PDB entry 6W5C | electron microscopy, 2.90 A resolution | chains A and D of the 5 polymer chains in the assembly

[Chain A]
Molecule: Cas12i
Source organism: Lachnospiraceae bacterium ND2006
Sequence (1092 residues; row label = number of the first residue in the row; note: 1 number in that range is skipped by the numbering (no residue carries it; nothing is unmodelled there)):
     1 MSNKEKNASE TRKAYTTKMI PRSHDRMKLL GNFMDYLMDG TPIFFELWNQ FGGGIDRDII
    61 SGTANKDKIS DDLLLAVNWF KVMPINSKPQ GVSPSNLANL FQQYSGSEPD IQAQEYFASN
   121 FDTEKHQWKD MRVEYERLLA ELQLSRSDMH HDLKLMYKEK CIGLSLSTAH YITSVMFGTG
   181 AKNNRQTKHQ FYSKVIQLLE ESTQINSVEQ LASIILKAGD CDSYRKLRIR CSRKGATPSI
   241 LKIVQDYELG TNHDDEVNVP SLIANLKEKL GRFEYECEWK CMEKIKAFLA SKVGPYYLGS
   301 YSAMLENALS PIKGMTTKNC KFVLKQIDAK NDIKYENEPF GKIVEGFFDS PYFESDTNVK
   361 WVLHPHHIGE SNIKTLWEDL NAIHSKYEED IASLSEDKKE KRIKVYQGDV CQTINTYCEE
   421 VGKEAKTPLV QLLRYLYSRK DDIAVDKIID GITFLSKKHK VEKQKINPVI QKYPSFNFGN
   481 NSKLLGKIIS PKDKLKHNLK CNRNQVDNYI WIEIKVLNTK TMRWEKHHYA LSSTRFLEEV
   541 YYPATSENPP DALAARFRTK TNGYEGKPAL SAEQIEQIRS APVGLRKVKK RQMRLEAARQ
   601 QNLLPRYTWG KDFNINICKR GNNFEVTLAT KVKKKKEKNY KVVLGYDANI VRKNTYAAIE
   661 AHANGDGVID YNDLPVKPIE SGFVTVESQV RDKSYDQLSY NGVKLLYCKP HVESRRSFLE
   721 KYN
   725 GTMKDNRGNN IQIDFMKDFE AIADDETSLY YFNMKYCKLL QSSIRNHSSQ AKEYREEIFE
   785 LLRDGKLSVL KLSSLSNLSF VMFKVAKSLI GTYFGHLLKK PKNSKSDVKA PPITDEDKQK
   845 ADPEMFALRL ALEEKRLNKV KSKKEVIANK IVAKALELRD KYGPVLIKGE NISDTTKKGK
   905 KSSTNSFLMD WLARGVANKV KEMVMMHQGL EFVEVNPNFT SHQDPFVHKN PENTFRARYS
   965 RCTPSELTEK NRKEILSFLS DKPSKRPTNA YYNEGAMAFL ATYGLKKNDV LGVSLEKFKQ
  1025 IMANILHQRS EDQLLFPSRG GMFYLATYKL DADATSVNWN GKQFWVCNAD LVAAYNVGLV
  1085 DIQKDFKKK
Disordered / not traced: 1-7, 201-210, 252-258, 355-358, 547-563, 725-739, 825-833
From the paper describing this entry:
  - binding site for crRNA: Arg22, Trp511, His528
  - mutagenesis - H527A, H528A: abolished catalytic activity on pre-crRNA
  - mutagenesis - R22A, W511A: decreased catalytic activity on pre-crRNA
  - catalytic residues: His527, His528, Asp647, Glu894, Asp1074
  - catalytic residues: Arg22 (proposed by the authors, not directly observed)
  - binding site for TS: Thr168, His170, Ser482
  - binding site for NTS (chain D): Ser167, Tyr171
  - mutagenesis - S167A, T168A, H170A, Y171A, S482A, K483A, R535A, R769A: decreased catalytic activity
  - mutagenesis - D647A, R962A, D1074A: abolished catalytic activity
  - binding site for Substrate: Trp915, Arg962
  - mutagenesis - W915A, T944A: decreased catalytic activity on target strand
  - mutagenesis - W915A, T944A: unchanged catalytic activity on non-target strand
  - conformationally variable residues (loop rearrangement): Thr726 to Ile737, Ser897 to Trp915

[Chain D]
Molecule: NTS
Source organism: Lachnospiraceae bacterium ND2006
Sequence (10 nucleotides; each row starts with the number of its first residue):
     1 CAGTCCTTTC

[How chain A and chain D interact]
Pairs across the interface (32; chain A residue first):
  Ser167(A) - DC10(D)  base contact
  His170(A) - DT8(D)  hydrogen bond to the base
  His170(A) - DT9(D)  hydrogen bond to the base
  Tyr171(A) - DT9(D)  base contact
  Tyr171(A) - DC10(D)  base contact
  Ser174(A) - DT8(D)  hydrogen bond to the phosphate
  Ser174(A) - DT9(D)  base contact
  Gly178(A) - DT8(D)  phosphate contact
  Thr179(A) - DT7(D)  phosphate contact
  Thr179(A) - DT8(D)  hydrogen bond to the phosphate
  Gly180(A) - DT8(D)  phosphate contact
  Ala181(A) - DT9(D)  phosphate contact
  Lys182(A) - DT8(D)  phosphate contact
  Lys182(A) - DT9(D)  hydrogen bond to the phosphate
  Arg185(A) - DT9(D)  salt bridge to the phosphate
  Gly235(A) - DT8(D)  base contact
  Ala236(A) - DT8(D)  base contact
  Ala236(A) - DT9(D)  sugar contact
  Thr237(A) - DT9(D)  base contact
  Thr237(A) - DC10(D)  sugar contact
  Pro238(A) - DC10(D)  phosphate contact
  Ser239(A) - DC10(D)  phosphate contact
  Arg272(A) - DC10(D)  salt bridge to the phosphate
  Phe273(A) - DC10(D)  phosphate contact
  Leu298(A) - DT7(D)  phosphate contact
  Leu298(A) - DT8(D)  base contact
  Asn481(A) - DT7(D)  base contact
  Leu485(A) - DC5(D)  phosphate contact
  Lys487(A) - DT4(D)  salt bridge to the phosphate
  Lys515(A) - DC6(D)  salt bridge to the phosphate
  Lys526(A) - DT4(D)  phosphate contact
  Lys526(A) - DC5(D)  salt bridge to the phosphate
Other interface residues (no listed pair), chain A (27 interface residues in all): Asn183, Ile240, Glu513, Lys611

[In short]
The interface between chain A and chain D involves 27 residues on one side and 7 on the other, with 5 hydrogen
bonds and 5 salt bridges. Polar pairs include His170(A)-DT8(D), His170(A)-DT9(D) and Ser174(A)-DT8(D). The
paper reports catalytic residues His527(A), His528(A) and Asp647(A) among others; S167A, T168A and H170A of
chain A, among others, reduce catalytic activity; 17 substitutions were tested in all.
Chain A is Cas12i and chain D is NTS, both from Lachnospiraceae bacterium ND2006; the structure, Cryo-EM
structure of Cas12i(E894A)-crRNA-dsDNA complex, was determined by electron microscopy (same publication as
6W62 and 6W64).
